Entry 8V40 (electron microscopy, 3.90 A resolution); this record covers chains h and Z of the 42 polymer chains in the assembly.

== Chain h ==
Molecule: Tube (CD1364)
Organism: Clostridioides difficile
Reference sequence: A0A031WFC4 (A0A031WFC4_CLODI); residues 1-142 here = UniProt positions 1-142
Sequence (142 residues; row label = number of the first residue in the row):
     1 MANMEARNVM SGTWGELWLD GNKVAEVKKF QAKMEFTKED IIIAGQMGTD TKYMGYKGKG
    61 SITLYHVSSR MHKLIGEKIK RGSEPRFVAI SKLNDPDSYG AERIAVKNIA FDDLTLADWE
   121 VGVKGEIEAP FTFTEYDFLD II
Not modelled in the structure: 1-6

== Chain Z ==
Molecule: Collar (CD1362)
Organism: Clostridioides difficile
Reference sequence: A0A1X9JZ99 (A0A1X9JZ99_CLODI); residues 1-147 here = UniProt positions 1-147
Sequence (147 residues; numbered 1 to 147; the number before each row is that of its first residue):
     1 MLKYKEILET IIEILKKNFT ESIFIDDESV QGSEGSCFFV SILSVICTPV MLNTNNKDIV
    61 ISIKYLPKPQ SKSIRMYEIS DELNKLFNRN IKVTDRKLNI TKLEQSIKKE ESIYVLNFTF
   121 TLNYLDSVYE EDVVYENMKE INLNLGE

== Chain h / chain Z interface ==
Residue-residue contacts - 7 pairs, chain h then chain Z:
  Gly-15(h) with Leu-52(Z)
  Glu-16(h) with Leu-52(Z)
  Ala-25(h) with Met-51(Z)
  Glu-26(h) with Met-51(Z)
  Val-27(h) with Met-51(Z)
  Tyr-65(h) with Met-51(Z), hydrophobic
  Lys-124(h) with Asn-123(Z), hydrogen bond
Also at the interface, not in a pair above, chain h (9 interface residues in all): Thr-13, Trp-14
Also at the interface, not in a pair above, chain Z (5 interface residues in all): Val-50, Asn-56

== Summary ==
9 residues of chain h face 5 of chain Z across their interface, with 1 hydrogen bond. The hydrogen-bonded pair
is Lys-124(h)/Asn-123(Z).
Chain h is Tube (CD1364) and chain Z is Collar (CD1362), both from Clostridioides difficile; the structure,
CryoEM Structure of Diffocin - postcontracted - Collar - final state, was determined by electron microscopy
together with 8V3T, 8V3W, 8V3X, 8V3Z, 8V41 and 8V43 from the same study.
